Entry 5NEM (electron microscopy, 10.80 A resolution (very low resolution: no residue pairs are listed; an interface is given only as per-side residue counts)); this record covers chains 2 and 4 of the 6 polymer chains in the assembly.

# Chain 2
Name: O PanAsia VP2
Organism: Foot-and-mouth disease virus - type O
UniProt: A0A1B0SZV3 (A0A1B0SZV3_9PICO); residues 5-218 here correspond to UniProt positions 90-303 (UniProt number = residue number + 85)
Sequence (214 residues; row label = number of the first residue in the row):
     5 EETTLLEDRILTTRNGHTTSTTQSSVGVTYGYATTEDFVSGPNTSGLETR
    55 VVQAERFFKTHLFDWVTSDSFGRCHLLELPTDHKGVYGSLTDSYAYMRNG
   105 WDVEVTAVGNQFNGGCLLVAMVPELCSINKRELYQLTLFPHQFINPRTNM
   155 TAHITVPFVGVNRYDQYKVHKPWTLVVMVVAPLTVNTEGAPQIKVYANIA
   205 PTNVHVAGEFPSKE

# Chain 4
Name: O PanAsia VP4
Organism: Foot-and-mouth disease virus - type O
UniProt: A6Y878 (A6Y878_9PICO); the author numbering skips numbers that UniProt does not, so the offset changes along the chain: 15-40 = UniProt 218-243; 42-85 = UniProt 244-287
Sequence (70 residues; row label = number of the first residue in the row; note: 1 number in that range is skipped by the numbering (no residue carries it; nothing is unmodelled there)):
    15 SGNTGSIINNYYMQQYQNSMDTQLGD
    42 NAISGGSNEGSLTYFPHTTNTQNNDWFSKLASSAFSGLFGALLA
Disordered / not traced: 42-64

# Interface between chain 2 and chain 4
At this resolution (11 A) residue pairs are not listed: 10 residues of chain 2 and 4 of chain 4 lie at the interface.

# In short
The interface between chain 2 and chain 4 involves 10 residues on one side and 4 on the other.
Chain 2 is O PanAsia VP2 and chain 4 is O PanAsia VP4, both from Foot-and-mouth disease virus - type O; the
structure, Localised reconstruction of alpha v beta 6 bound to Foot and Mouth Disease Virus O PanAsia ..., was
determined by electron microscopy together with 5NE4, 5NED, 5NEJ, 5NER and 5NET from the same study.
